7JSU - chain A; structure by X-ray diffraction, 1.83 A resolution.

== Chain A ==
Name: 3C-like proteinase
Organism: Severe acute respiratory syndrome coronavirus 2
Notes: EC 3.4.22.69
UniProtKB: P0DTD1 (R1AB_SARS2); residues 1-306 here correspond to UniProt positions 3264-3569 (UniProt number = residue number + 3263)
Chain sequence (306 residues; numbered 1 to 306; the number before each row is that of its first residue):
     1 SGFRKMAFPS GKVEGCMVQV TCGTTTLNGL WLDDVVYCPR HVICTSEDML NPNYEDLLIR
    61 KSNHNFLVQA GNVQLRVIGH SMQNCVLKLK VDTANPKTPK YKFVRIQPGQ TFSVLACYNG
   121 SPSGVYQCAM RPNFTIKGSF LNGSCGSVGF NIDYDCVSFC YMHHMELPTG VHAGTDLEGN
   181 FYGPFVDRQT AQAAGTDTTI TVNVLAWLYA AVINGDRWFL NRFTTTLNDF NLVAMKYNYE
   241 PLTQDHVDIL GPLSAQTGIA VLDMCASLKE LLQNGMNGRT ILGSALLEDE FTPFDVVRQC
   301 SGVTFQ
Not modelled in the structure: 304-306
UniProt features mapped onto this chain:
  - active site: His-41 (For 3CL-PRO activity), Cys-145 (Nucleophile)
  - site: Gln-306 (Cleavage)
  - cross-link (Glycyl lysine isopeptide (Lys-Gly)): Lys-5 (interchain with G-Cter in ubiquitin), Lys-90 (interchain with G-Cter in ubiquitin)
Glycans and other covalent adducts: GC373 bound form, GC376 bound form (UED) linked to Cys-145
Small-molecule neighbours: GC373 bound form, GC376 bound form (UED; N~2~-[(benzyloxy)carbonyl]-N-{(2S)-1-hydroxy-3-[(3S)-2-oxopyrrolidin-3-yl]propan-2-yl}-L-leucinamide): Ser-1, His-41, Met-49, Phe-140, Leu-141, Asn-142, Gly-143, Ser-144, His-163, His-164, Met-165, Glu-166, His-172, Asp-187, Arg-188, Gln-189
What the authors report for this chain:
  - binding site for GC373 bound form, GC376 bound form: His-41, Met-49, Gly-143, Cys-145, His-163, His-164, Met-165, Glu-166, Asp-187, Gln-189
  - conformationally variable residues (loop rearrangement): Thr-45 to Pro-52, Arg-188 to Gln-192

== Summary ==
Covalently linked GC373 bound form, GC376 bound form: at Cys-145. UniProt lists active-site residues His-41
and Cys-145. The paper reports a binding site for GC373 bound form, GC376 bound form at His-41, Met-49 and
Gly-143 among others; conformational variability at Thr-45 and Arg-188.
Chain A is 3C-like proteinase (Severe acute respiratory syndrome coronavirus 2); the structure, Crystal
structure of SARS-CoV-2 3CL protease in complex with GC376, was determined by X-ray diffraction (same
publication as 7JT7, 7JT0, 7JW8 and 7JST).
